7UAI - chains B and D of the 6 polymer chains in the assembly; structure by electron microscopy, 2.80 A resolution.

# Chain B (and D)
Name: Meprin A subunit alpha
Source organism: Homo sapiens
Notes: EC 3.4.24.18; chain D of this document is another copy of the same molecule, construct and numbering; everything in this record applies to it too
UniProtKB: Q16819 (MEP1A_HUMAN); residues 22-600 here = UniProt positions 22-600
Sequence (587 residues; numbered 14 to 600; the number before each row is that of its first residue):
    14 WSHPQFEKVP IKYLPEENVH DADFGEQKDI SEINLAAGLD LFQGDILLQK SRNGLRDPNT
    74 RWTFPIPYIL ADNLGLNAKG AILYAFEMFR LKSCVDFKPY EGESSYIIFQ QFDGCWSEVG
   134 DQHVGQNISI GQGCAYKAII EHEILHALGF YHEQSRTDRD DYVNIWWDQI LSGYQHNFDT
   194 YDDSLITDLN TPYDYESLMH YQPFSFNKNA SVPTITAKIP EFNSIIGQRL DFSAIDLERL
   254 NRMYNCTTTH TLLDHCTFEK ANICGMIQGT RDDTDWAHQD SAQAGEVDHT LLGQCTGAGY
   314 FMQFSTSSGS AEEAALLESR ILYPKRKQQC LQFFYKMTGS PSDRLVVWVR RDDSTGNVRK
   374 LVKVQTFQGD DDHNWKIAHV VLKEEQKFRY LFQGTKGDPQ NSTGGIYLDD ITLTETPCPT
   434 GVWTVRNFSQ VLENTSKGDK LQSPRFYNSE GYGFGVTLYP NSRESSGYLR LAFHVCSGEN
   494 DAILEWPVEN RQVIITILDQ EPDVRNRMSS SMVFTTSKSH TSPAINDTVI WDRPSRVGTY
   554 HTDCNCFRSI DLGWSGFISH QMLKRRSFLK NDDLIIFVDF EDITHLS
Unresolved in the structure: 14-65
Construct notes: expression tag (14-21)
Cystine bridges: Cys107-Cys259, Cys128-Cys147, Cys269-Cys277, Cys343-Cys431, Cys557-Cys559
Covalent attachments: N-acetylglucosamine (NAG) linked to Asn140, Asn222, Asn258, Asn440; glycan linked to Asn414
Bound ions: Zn2+: His155, His159, His165; Ca2+ site 1: Thr270, Glu272, Asp301, Thr303, Tyr313, Asp422; Ca2+ site 2: Gly282, Asp285, Thr287, Asp288
What the authors report for this chain:
  - mutagenesis - C308A: unchanged catalytic activity on large substrates

# How chain B and chain D interact
Disulfides between the chains: Cys308(B)-Cys308(D)
Pairs across the interface - 56 pairs, chain B then chain D:
  Asp174(B) - Ile280(D)
  Asp174(B) - Arg402(D)  salt bridge
  Tyr175(B) - Gly278(D)  hydrogen bond (side chain-backbone)
  Tyr175(B) - Ile280(D)  hydrophobic
  Tyr175(B) - Arg333(D)
  Asp196(B) - Tyr336(D)  hydrogen bond
  Asp196(B) - Lys400(D)  salt bridge
  Asp201(B) - Arg333(D)  salt bridge
  Asp201(B) - Ile334(D)
  Asn203(B) - Leu266(D)  hydrogen bond (side chain-backbone)
  Asn203(B) - Arg333(D)  hydrogen bond
  Thr204(B) - Arg333(D)
  Pro205(B) - Asn275(D)
  Pro205(B) - Cys277(D)
  Pro205(B) - Gly278(D)
  Pro205(B) - Arg333(D)
  Tyr206(B) - Asn275(D)  hydrogen bond (backbone-side chain)
  Glu234(B) - Ala274(D)
  Phe235(B) - Ala274(D)
  Phe235(B) - Asn275(D)
  Asn254(B) - Thr260(D)
  Arg255(B) - Thr260(D)
  Arg255(B) - Thr261(D)
  Asn258(B) - Asn258(D)
  Cys259(B) - Thr260(D)
  Thr260(B) - Asn254(D)
  Thr260(B) - Arg255(D)
  Thr260(B) - Asn258(D)
  Thr260(B) - Cys259(D)
  Thr261(B) - Arg255(D)
  Leu266(B) - Asn203(D)  hydrogen bond (backbone-side chain)
  Ala274(B) - Phe235(D)
  Asn275(B) - Tyr206(D)
  Asn275(B) - Phe235(D)
  Cys277(B) - Pro205(D)
  Gly278(B) - Tyr175(D)  hydrogen bond (backbone-side chain)
  Gly278(B) - Pro205(D)
  Ile280(B) - Asp174(D)
  Ile280(B) - Tyr175(D)  hydrophobic
  Gln307(B) - Gln307(D)
  Gln307(B) - Cys308(D)
  Gln307(B) - Thr309(D)  hydrogen bond (side chain-backbone)
  Gln307(B) - Ala311(D)
  Cys308(B) - Gln307(D)
  Cys308(B) - Cys308(D)  disulfide
  Thr309(B) - Gln307(D)  hydrogen bond (backbone-backbone)
  Ala311(B) - Gln307(D)
  Arg333(B) - Tyr175(D)
  Arg333(B) - Asp201(D)  salt bridge
  Arg333(B) - Asn203(D)  hydrogen bond
  Arg333(B) - Thr204(D)
  Arg333(B) - Pro205(D)
  Ile334(B) - Asp201(D)
  Tyr336(B) - Asp196(D)  hydrogen bond
  Lys400(B) - Asp196(D)  salt bridge
  Arg402(B) - Asp174(D)  salt bridge
Also at the interface, not in a pair above, chain B (39 interface residues in all): Asp171, Asp207, Tyr208, Ile232, Leu265, Ile276, Met279, Leu335
Also at the interface, not in a pair above, chain D (39 interface residues in all): Asp171, Tyr208, Ile232, Glu234, Ile248, Leu265, Ile276, Met279, Leu335

# Summary
The chain B/chain D interface involves 39 residues from each chain; the contacts include 1 disulfide bond, 11
hydrogen bonds and 6 salt bridges. Polar contacts include Asp174(B)-Arg402(D), Asp196(B)-Lys400(D) and
Asp201(B)-Arg333(D). Covalently linked N-acetylglucosamine: at Asn140(B), Asn222(B), Asn258(B) and Asn440(B).
From the paper: C308A of chain B leaves catalytic activity on large substrates unchanged.
Both chains are Meprin A subunit alpha (Homo sapiens). Entry 7UAI (Meprin alpha helix in complex with
fetuin-B) was determined by electron microscopy together with 7UAB, 7UAC, 7UAE and 7UAF from the same study.
